PDB entry 2FP2 | X-ray diffraction, 1.64 A resolution | chains A and B

[Chain A (and B)]
Molecule: Chorismate mutase
Source organism: Mycobacterium tuberculosis
Notes: EC 5.4.99.5; chain B of this document is another copy of the same molecule, construct and numbering; everything in this record applies to it too
UniProt: O07746 (O07746_MYCTU); residues 34-199 here = UniProt positions 34-199
Amino-acid sequence (166 residues; numbered 34 to 199; the number before each row is that of its first residue):
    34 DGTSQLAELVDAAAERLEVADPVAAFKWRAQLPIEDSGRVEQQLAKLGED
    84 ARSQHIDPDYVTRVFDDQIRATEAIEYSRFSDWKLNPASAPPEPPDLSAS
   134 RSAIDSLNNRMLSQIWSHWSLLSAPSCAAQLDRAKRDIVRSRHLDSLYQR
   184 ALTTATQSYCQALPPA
Unresolved in the structure: 34-35, 125-126 (chain B: 34-36)
Disulfides: Cys-160/Cys-193

[Chain A / chain B interface]
Residue-residue contacts (34; chain A residue first):
  Glu-68(A) / Phe-113(B)
  Glu-68(A) / Lys-117(B)  salt bridge
  Arg-103(A) / Lys-117(B)  hydrogen bond (side chain-backbone)
  Arg-103(A) / Leu-118(B)
  Arg-103(A) / Pro-120(B)
  Glu-106(A) / Lys-117(B)  salt bridge
  Ala-107(A) / Ser-114(B)  hydrogen bond (backbone-side chain)
  Ala-107(A) / Lys-117(B)
  Ala-107(A) / Leu-118(B)  hydrophobic
  Tyr-110(A) / Tyr-110(B)
  Tyr-110(A) / Phe-113(B)
  Tyr-110(A) / Ser-114(B)
  Ser-111(A) / Ser-114(B)
  Phe-113(A) / Tyr-110(B)
  Ser-114(A) / Ala-107(B)  hydrogen bond (side chain-backbone)
  Ser-114(A) / Tyr-110(B)
  Ser-114(A) / Ser-111(B)
  Asp-115(A) / Arg-183(B)  salt bridge
  Lys-117(A) / Glu-68(B)  salt bridge
  Lys-117(A) / Arg-103(B)  hydrogen bond (backbone-side chain)
  Lys-117(A) / Glu-106(B)  salt bridge
  Lys-117(A) / Ala-107(B)
  Lys-117(A) / Tyr-110(B)
  Leu-118(A) / Arg-103(B)  hydrogen bond (backbone-side chain)
  Leu-118(A) / Ala-104(B)  hydrophobic
  Leu-118(A) / Ala-107(B)  hydrophobic
  Leu-118(A) / Arg-183(B)
  Leu-118(A) / Ala-184(B)  hydrophobic
  Leu-118(A) / Thr-187(B)
  Pro-120(A) / Arg-103(B)
  Arg-183(A) / Asp-115(B)  salt bridge
  Arg-183(A) / Leu-118(B)
  Ala-184(A) / Leu-118(B)  hydrophobic
  Thr-187(A) / Leu-118(B)  hydrogen bond (side chain-backbone)
Other interface residues (no listed pair), chain A (17 interface residues in all): Ala-104, Leu-180
Other interface residues (no listed pair), chain B (18 interface residues in all): Ile-67, Leu-180

[In short]
Chain A and chain B form an interface of 17 and 18 residues respectively, with 6 hydrogen bonds and 6 salt
bridges. Among the polar pairs are Glu-68(A)/Lys-117(B), Glu-106(A)/Lys-117(B) and Asp-115(A)/Arg-183(B).
Both chains are Chorismate mutase (Mycobacterium tuberculosis). Entry 2FP2 (Secreted Chorismate Mutase from
Mycobacterium tuberculosis) was determined by X-ray diffraction, deposited together with 2FP1.
